PDB entry 2XM3 | X-ray diffraction, 2.30 A resolution | chains C and L of the 6 polymer chains in the assembly

# Chain C
Molecule: Transposase
Source organism: Deinococcus radiodurans
Reference sequence: O83028 (O83028_DEIRA); residues 1-140 here = UniProt positions 1-140
Sequence (140 residues; row label = number of the first residue in the row):
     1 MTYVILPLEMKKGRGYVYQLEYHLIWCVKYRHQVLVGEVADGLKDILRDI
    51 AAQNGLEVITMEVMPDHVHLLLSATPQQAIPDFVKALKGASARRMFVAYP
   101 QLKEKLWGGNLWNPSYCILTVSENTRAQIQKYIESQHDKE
Disordered / not traced: 1-6, 135-140
Bound ions: Mg2+: Pro114 (shared with 1 residue of chain K)
What the authors report for this chain:
  - binding site for Dra2 transposase binding element: Gly89
  - binding site for Dra2 transposase binding element: Arg14
  - mutagenesis - R14A (60-fold), S122G/E123G: decreased catalytic activity
  - mutagenesis - R14A (30-fold): decreased binding to Dra2 transposase binding element
  - binding site for the 5-nt DNA strand: Tyr30, His32, Trp107

# Chain L
Molecule: 5-nt DNA strand
Sequence (5 nucleotides; each row starts with the number of its first residue):
     1 TTGAT

# How chain C and chain L interact
Residue-residue contacts - 12 pairs, chain C then chain L:
  Cys27(C) - DT5(L)  hydrogen bond to the base
  Tyr30(C) - DT1(L)  stacking on the base
  Tyr30(C) - DT2(L)  phosphate contact
  Arg31(C) - DA4(L)  hydrogen bond to the base
  Arg31(C) - DT5(L)  hydrogen bond to the sugar
  His32(C) - DT1(L)  hydrogen bond to the base
  His67(C) - DT5(L)  phosphate contact
  His69(C) - DT5(L)  hydrogen bond to the phosphate
  Lys105(C) - DT1(L)  hydrogen bond to the base
  Leu106(C) - DT1(L)  base contact
  Trp107(C) - DT1(L)  stacking on the base
  Gly108(C) - DT1(L)  hydrogen bond to the base
Other interface residues (no listed pair), chain C (11 interface residues in all): Ile25
Other interface residues (no listed pair), chain L (5 interface residues in all): DG3

# In short
The interface between chain C and chain L involves 11 residues on one side and 5 on the other; the contacts
include 7 hydrogen bonds and 2 aromatic stacking contacts. Among the polar pairs are Cys27(C)-DT5(L),
Arg31(C)-DA4(L) and His32(C)-DT1(L). The paper reports a binding site for the 5-nt DNA strand at Tyr30(C),
His32(C) and Trp107(C); R14A and S122G/E123G of chain C reduce catalytic activity.
Here chain C is Transposase (Deinococcus radiodurans) and chain L is a 5-nt DNA strand. Entry 2XM3
(Deinococcus radiodurans ISDra2 Transposase Left end DNA complex) was determined by X-ray diffraction together
with 2XMA and 2XO6 from the same study.
